PDB entry 6A2E | X-ray diffraction, 1.94 A resolution | chain A

[Chain A]
Protein: Kdo hydroxylase, KdoO
Source organism: Methylacidiphilum infernorum (isolate V4)
Reference sequence: B3DUR4 (B3DUR4_METI4); residue numbers follow UniProt; this construct covers 1-305
Amino-acid sequence (318 residues; each row starts with the number of its first residue):
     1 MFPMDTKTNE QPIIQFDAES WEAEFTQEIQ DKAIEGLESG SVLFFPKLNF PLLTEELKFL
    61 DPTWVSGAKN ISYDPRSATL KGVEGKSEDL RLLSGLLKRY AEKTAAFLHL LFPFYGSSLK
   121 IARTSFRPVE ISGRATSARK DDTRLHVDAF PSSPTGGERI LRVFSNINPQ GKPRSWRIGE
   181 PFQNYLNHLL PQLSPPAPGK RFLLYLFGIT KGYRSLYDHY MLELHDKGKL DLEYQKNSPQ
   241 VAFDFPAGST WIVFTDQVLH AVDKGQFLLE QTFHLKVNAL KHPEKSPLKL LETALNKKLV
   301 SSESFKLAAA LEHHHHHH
Not modelled in the structure: 1-10, 68, 308-318
Differences from the reference sequence: expression tag (306-318)
Reported in the primary citation:
  - conformationally variable residues (order/disorder transition): G67 to K69
  - binding site for tetraethylene glycol: F202 to T210 (proposed by the authors, not directly observed)
  - mutagenesis - R127A, R162A, W176A, H225A: decreased catalytic activity
  - mutagenesis - R174A: abolished catalytic activity
  - catalytic residues: H225 (proposed by the authors, not directly observed)

[In short]
From the paper: the catalytic residue H225; R127A, R162A and W176A, among others, reduce catalytic activity; 5
substitutions were tested in all.
Chain A is Kdo hydroxylase, KdoO (Methylacidiphilum infernorum (isolate V4)); the structure, Apo structure of
the Kdo hydroxylase KdoO, a non-heme Fe(II) alphaketoglutarate dependent dioxygenase, was determined by X-ray
diffraction together with 5YKA, 5YVZ and 5YW0 from the same study.
